Entry 5BTL (X-ray diffraction, 2.50 A resolution); this record covers chains A and F of the 8 polymer chains in the assembly.

== Chain A ==
Molecule: DNA gyrase subunit A
From: Mycobacterium tuberculosis (strain ATCC 25618 / H37Rv)
Notes: EC 5.99.1.3; fragment: GyrA 2-500 with IGSG C-terminal tag
UniProtKB: P9WG47 (GYRA_MYCTU); residue numbers follow UniProt; this construct covers 2-500
Amino-acid sequence (503 residues; row label = number of the first residue in the row):
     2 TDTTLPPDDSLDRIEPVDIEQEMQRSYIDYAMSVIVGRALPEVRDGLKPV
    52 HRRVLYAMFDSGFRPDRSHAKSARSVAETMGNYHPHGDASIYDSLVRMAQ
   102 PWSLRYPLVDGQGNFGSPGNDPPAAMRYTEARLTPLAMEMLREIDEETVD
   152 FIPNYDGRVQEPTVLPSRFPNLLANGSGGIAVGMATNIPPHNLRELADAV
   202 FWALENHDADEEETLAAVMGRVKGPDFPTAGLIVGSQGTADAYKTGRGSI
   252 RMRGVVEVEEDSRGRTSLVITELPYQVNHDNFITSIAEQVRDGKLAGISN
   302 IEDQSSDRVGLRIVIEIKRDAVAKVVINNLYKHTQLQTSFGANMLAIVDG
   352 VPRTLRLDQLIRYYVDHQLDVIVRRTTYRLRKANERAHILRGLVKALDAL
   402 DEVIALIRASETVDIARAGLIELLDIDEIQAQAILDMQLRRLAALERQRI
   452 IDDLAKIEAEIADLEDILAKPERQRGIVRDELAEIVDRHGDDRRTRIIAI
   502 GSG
Not modelled in the structure: 2-14, 502-504
Modified / non-standard residues: Tyr129 (O-phosphotyrosine; PTR)
Sequence notes: expression tag (501-504)
Curated features (UniProtKB/Swiss-Prot):
  - active site: Tyr129 (O-(5'-phospho-DNA)-tyrosine intermediate)
  - modified residue: Thr2 (N-acetylthreonine)
  - natural variant: Ala90 (A90V: Confers ciprofloxacin resistance, in clinical isolate), Ser91 (S91P: Confers ciprofloxacin resistance, in clinical isolate), Asp94 (D94A: Confers ciprofloxacin resistance, in clinical isolate; D94G: Confers ciprofloxacin resistance, in clinical isolate; D94H: Confers ciprofloxacin resistance, in clinical isolate ...)
  - mutagenesis: Thr80 (T80A: Slight resistance to fluoroquinolones. Hypersusceptibile, 2- to 14-fold higher sensitivity to fluoroquinolones, 2- to 8-fold more efficient in fluoroquinolone-induced DNA cleavage ...), Gly88 (G88A: Confers fluoroquinolone resistance, IC(50) is 2- to 26-fold higher than wild-type ...), Ala90 to Asp94 (80-fold increased resistance to fluoroquinolones, 32- to 64-fold reduction in fluoroquinolone-induced DNA cleavage), Ala90 (A90G: 4- to 16-fold more efficient in fluoroquinolone-induced DNA cleavage alone ...), Asp94 (D94G/H: 25- 45-fold increased resistance to fluoroquinolones, 4- to 8-fold reduction in fluoroquinolone-induced DNA cleavage ...)

== Chain F ==
Molecule: DNA substrate 24-mer TTACGTGCATAGTCATTCATGACC
From: synthetic construct
Sequence (24 nucleotides; row label = number of the first residue in the row):
     1 TTACGTGCATAGTCATTCATGACC
Not modelled in the structure: 1-2, 24

== Chain A / chain F interface ==
Residue-residue contacts (7; chain A residue first):
  Tyr28(A) with DC18(F), hydrogen bond to the phosphate
  Arg128(A) with DA11(F), sugar contact
  Tyr129(A) with DA11(F), sugar contact
  Ile181(A) with DC18(F), base contact; DA19(F), base contact
  Gly184(A) with DA19(F), phosphate contact
  Lys333(A) with DC23(F), phosphate contact
Interface residues without a listed pair, chain A (12 interface residues in all): Pro124, Ala126, Ala182, Val183, Met185, Ala186
Interface residues without a listed pair, chain F (5 interface residues in all): DG12

== In short ==
12 residues of chain A face 5 of chain F across their interface, with 1 hydrogen bond. Its one hydrogen-bonded
contact is Tyr28(A)-DC18(F). UniProt lists active-site residue Tyr129(A) and 7 mutagenesis sites on chain A.
Here chain A is DNA gyrase subunit A (Mycobacterium tuberculosis (strain ATCC 25618 / H37Rv)) and chain F is
DNA substrate 24-mer TTACGTGCATAGTCATTCATGACC (synthetic construct). Entry 5BTL (Crystal structure of a
topoisomerase II complex) was determined by X-ray diffraction (same publication as 5BS8, 5BTA, 5BTC, 5BTD,
5BTF, 5BTG, 5BTI and 5BTN).
